4TW2 - chain A; structure by X-ray diffraction, 2.89 A resolution.

== Chain A ==
Protein: Scavenger receptor class B member 2
From: Homo sapiens
Notes: fragment: ectodomain
Reference sequence: Q14108 (SCRB2_HUMAN); numbering as in UniProt (aligned over 37-430)
Chain sequence (394 residues; each row starts with the number of its first residue):
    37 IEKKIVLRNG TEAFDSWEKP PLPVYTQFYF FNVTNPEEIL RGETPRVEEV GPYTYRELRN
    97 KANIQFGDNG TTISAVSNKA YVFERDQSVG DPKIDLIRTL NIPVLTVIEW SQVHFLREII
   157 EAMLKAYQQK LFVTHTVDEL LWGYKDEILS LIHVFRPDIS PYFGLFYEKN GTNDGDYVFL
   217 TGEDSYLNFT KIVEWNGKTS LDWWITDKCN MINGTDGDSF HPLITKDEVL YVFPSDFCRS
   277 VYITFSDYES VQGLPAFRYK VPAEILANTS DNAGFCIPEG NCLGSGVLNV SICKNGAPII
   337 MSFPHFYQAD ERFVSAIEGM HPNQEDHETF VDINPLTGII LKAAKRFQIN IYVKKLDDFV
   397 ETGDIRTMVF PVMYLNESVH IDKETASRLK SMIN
Disulfide bonds: C274-C329, C312-C318
Glycans and other covalent adducts: N-acetylglucosamine (NAG) linked to N68, N206, N224, N249, N304, N412; glycan linked to N325
Swiss-Prot annotation at these positions:
  - region: I155 to F191 (Important for interaction with GBA1)
  - glycosylation (N-linked (GlcNAc...) asparagine): N45, N68, N105, N206, N224, N249, N304, N325, N412, N430
  - natural variant: H363 (H363N: In EPM4)

== Summary ==
Covalently linked N-acetylglucosamine: at N68, N206, N224, N249, N304 and N412.
Chain A is Scavenger receptor class B member 2 (Homo sapiens); the structure, Crystal Structure of SCARB2 in
Neural Condition (pH7.5), was determined by X-ray diffraction (same publication as 4TVZ and 4TW0).
